PDB entry 4O2C | X-ray diffraction, 1.80 A resolution | chains A and C of the 3 polymer chains in the assembly

Chain A:
Protein: HLA class I histocompatibility antigen, B-39 alpha chain
Source organism: Homo sapiens
Reference sequence: P30475 (1B39_HUMAN); residues 1-274 here correspond to UniProt positions 25-298 (UniProt number = residue number + 24)
Amino-acid sequence (274 residues; numbered 1 to 274; the number before each row is that of its first residue):
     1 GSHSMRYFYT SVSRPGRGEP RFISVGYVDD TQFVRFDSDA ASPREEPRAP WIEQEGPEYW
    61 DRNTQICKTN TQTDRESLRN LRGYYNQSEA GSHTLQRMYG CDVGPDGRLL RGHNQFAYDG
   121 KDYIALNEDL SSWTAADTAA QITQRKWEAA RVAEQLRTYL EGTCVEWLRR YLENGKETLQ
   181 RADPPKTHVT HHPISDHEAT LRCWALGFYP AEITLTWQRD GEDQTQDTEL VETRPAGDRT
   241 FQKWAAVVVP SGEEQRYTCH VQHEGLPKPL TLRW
Cystine bridges: Cys101-Cys164, Cys203-Cys259

Chain C:
Protein: Peptide from ATP-dependent RNA helicase DDX3X
Reference sequence: O00571 (DDX3X_HUMAN); residues 1-9 here correspond to UniProt positions 2-10 (UniProt number = residue number + 1)
Amino-acid sequence (10 residues; each row starts with the number of its first residue; numbering starts at 0):
     0 XSHVAVENAL
Modified positions: ACE (acetyl group) at position 0
Sequence notes: acetylation (0)
Curated features (UniProtKB/Swiss-Prot):
  - modified residue: Ser1 (N-acetylserine)

Chain A / chain C interface:
Pairs across the interface (45):
  Tyr7(A) with Ser1(C), hydrogen bond; His2(C)
  Tyr9(A) with His2(C)
  Ser24(A) with His2(C), hydrogen bond
  Glu45(A) with His2(C), salt bridge
  Tyr59(A) with Ser1(C)
  Arg62(A) with ACE_0(C)
  Asn63(A) with ACE_0(C); Ser1(C), hydrogen bond (side chain-backbone); His2(C), hydrogen bond (side chain-backbone)
  Ile66(A) with ACE_0(C); His2(C); Val3(C)
  Cys67(A) with His2(C)
  Thr69(A) with Glu6(C)
  Thr73(A) with Glu6(C); Asn7(C); Ala8(C)
  Glu76(A) with Ala8(C)
  Ser77(A) with Ala8(C); Leu9(C), hydrogen bond (side chain-backbone)
  Asn80(A) with Leu9(C), hydrogen bond (side chain-backbone)
  Tyr84(A) with Leu9(C), hydrogen bond (side chain-backbone)
  Leu95(A) with Leu9(C), hydrophobic
  Arg97(A) with Val3(C)
  Tyr99(A) with His2(C); Val3(C), hydrogen bond (side chain-backbone)
  Phe116(A) with Leu9(C), hydrophobic
  Tyr123(A) with Leu9(C), hydrophobic
  Thr143(A) with Leu9(C), hydrogen bond (side chain-backbone)
  Lys146(A) with Ala8(C), hydrogen bond (side chain-backbone); Leu9(C), hydrogen bond (side chain-backbone)
  Trp147(A) with Asn7(C); Ala8(C), hydrogen bond (side chain-backbone); Leu9(C), hydrophobic
  Val152(A) with Asn7(C)
  Gln155(A) with Val5(C)
  Leu156(A) with Val5(C), hydrophobic
  Tyr159(A) with Ser1(C), hydrogen bond (side chain-backbone); His2(C); Val3(C), hydrophobic
  Thr163(A) with ACE_0(C)
  Trp167(A) with ACE_0(C), hydrogen bond (side chain-backbone); Ser1(C)
  Tyr171(A) with Ser1(C), hydrogen bond
Interface residues without a listed pair, chain A (33 interface residues in all): Met5, Leu81, Ala150
Interface residues without a listed pair, chain C (10 interface residues in all): Ala4

Summary:
33 residues of chain A face 10 of chain C across their interface; the contacts include 15 hydrogen bonds and 1
salt bridge. Polar contacts include Glu45(A)-His2(C), Tyr7(A)-Ser1(C) and Ser24(A)-His2(C).
Here chain A is HLA class I histocompatibility antigen, B-39 alpha chain (Homo sapiens) and chain C is Peptide
from ATP-dependent RNA helicase DDX3X. Entry 4O2C (An Nt-acetylated peptide complexed with HLA-B*3901) was
determined by X-ray diffraction together with 4O2E and 4O2F from the same study.
